Entry 2OQ1 (X-ray diffraction, 1.90 A resolution); this record covers chains A and B.

[Chain A]
Name: Tyrosine-protein kinase ZAP-70
From: Homo sapiens
Notes: EC 2.7.10.2
Reference sequence: P43403 (ZAP70_HUMAN); residues 5-258 here correspond to UniProt positions 3-256 (UniProt number = residue number - 2)
Chain sequence (254 residues; each row starts with the number of its first residue):
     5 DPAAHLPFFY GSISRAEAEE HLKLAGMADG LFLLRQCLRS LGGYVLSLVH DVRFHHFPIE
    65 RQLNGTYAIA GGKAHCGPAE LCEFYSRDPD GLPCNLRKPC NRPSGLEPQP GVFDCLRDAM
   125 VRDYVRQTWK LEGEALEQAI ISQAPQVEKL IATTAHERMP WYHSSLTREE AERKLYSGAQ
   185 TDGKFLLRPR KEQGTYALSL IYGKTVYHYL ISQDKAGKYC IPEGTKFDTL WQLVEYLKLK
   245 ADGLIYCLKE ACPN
Sequence notes: modified residue (31, 124, 163)
Modified / non-standard residues: Mse31 (selenomethionine; parent Met); Mse124 (selenomethionine; parent Met); Mse163 (selenomethionine; parent Met)
Metal / ion sites: lead (II) ion near C119 (its only coordinating residue here)
UniProt features mapped onto this chain:
  - modified residue: Y250 (Phosphotyrosine)

[Chain B]
Name: T-cell surface glycoprotein CD3 zeta chain
Reference sequence: P20963 (CD3Z_HUMAN); residues 301-319 here correspond to UniProt positions 69-87 (UniProt number = residue number - 232)
Chain sequence (19 residues; row label = number of the first residue in the row):
   301 NQLYNELNLG RREEYDVLD
Sequence notes: modified residue (304, 315)
Modified / non-standard residues: Y304 (o-phosphotyrosine; PTR); Y315 (o-phosphotyrosine; PTR)
UniProt features mapped onto this chain:
  - modified residue (Phosphotyrosine): Y304, Y315

[Interface between chain A and chain B]
Pairs across the interface (54; chain A residue first):
  R19(A) with E313(B), salt bridge; E314(B), hydrogen bond (side chain-backbone); Y315(B)
  R39(A) with Y315(B)
  R43(A) with Y315(B)
  H59(A) with D316(B)
  H60(A) with Y315(B); D316(B), hydrogen bond (backbone-backbone)
  F61(A) with D316(B); V317(B)
  P62(A) with Y315(B); D316(B)
  I73(A) with L318(B), hydrophobic
  A74(A) with L318(B)
  G75(A) with L318(B)
  G76(A) with L318(B)
  D94(A) with L318(B)
  G95(A) with L318(B); D319(B)
  L96(A) with L318(B), hydrophobic
  R172(A) with Q302(B); L303(B), hydrogen bond (side chain-backbone); Y304(B)
  R192(A) with Y304(B)
  R194(A) with N301(B); Y304(B)
  Y211(A) with N305(B)
  H212(A) with Y304(B); N305(B), hydrogen bond (backbone-backbone)
  Y213(A) with Y304(B); N305(B); E306(B)
  L214(A) with Y304(B)
  I225(A) with L307(B), hydrophobic
  P226(A) with L307(B)
  E227(A) with L309(B); R312(B), hydrogen bond (backbone-side chain)
  G228(A) with L307(B); R312(B)
  T229(A) with R312(B)
  Y240(A) with E313(B); Y315(B)
  K244(A) with E313(B), salt bridge; Y315(B)
  A245(A) with R311(B)
  D246(A) with R311(B); R312(B); E313(B), hydrogen bond (side chain-backbone)
  G247(A) with L307(B); N308(B), hydrogen bond (backbone-backbone); R311(B)
  L248(A) with L307(B); R311(B), hydrogen bond (backbone-side chain)
  I249(A) with R311(B)
Also at the interface, not in a pair above, chain A (39 interface residues in all): L42, V49, F58, Y89, E196, A201

[Overview]
The interface between chain A and chain B involves 39 residues on one side and 18 on the other, with 8
hydrogen bonds and 2 salt bridges. Polar pairs include R19(A)-E313(B), K244(A)-E313(B) and R19(A)-E314(B).
Here chain A is Tyrosine-protein kinase ZAP-70 (Homo sapiens) and chain B is T-cell surface glycoprotein CD3
zeta chain. Entry 2OQ1 (Tandem SH2 domains of ZAP-70 with 19-mer zeta1 peptide) was determined by X-ray
diffraction.
